6KYT - chains J and Q of the 6 polymer chains in the assembly; structure by X-ray diffraction, 2.00 A resolution.

# Chain J
Name: Endoribonuclease MazF9
From: Mycobacterium tuberculosis H37Rv
Notes: EC 3.1.-.-
UniProtKB: P71650 (MAZF9_MYCTU); residues 1-118 here = UniProt positions 1-118
Chain sequence (122 residues; each row starts with the number of its first residue; numbers below 1 keep their minus sign (Met-3 is residue -3)):
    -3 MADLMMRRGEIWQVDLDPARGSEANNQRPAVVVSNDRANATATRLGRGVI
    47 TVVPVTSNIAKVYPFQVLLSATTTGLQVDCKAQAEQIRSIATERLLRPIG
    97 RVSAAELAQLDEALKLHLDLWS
Not modelled in the structure: -3 to -2, 15-21, 42-43
Differences from the reference sequence: initiating methionine (-3); expression tag (-2 to 0)

# Chain Q
Name: Antitoxin MazE9
From: Mycobacterium tuberculosis H37Rv
UniProtKB: P0CL61 (MAZE9_MYCTU); residues 1-76 here = UniProt positions 1-76
Chain sequence (82 residues; each row starts with the number of its first residue; numbers below 1 keep their minus sign (Gly-5 is residue -5)):
    -5 GPSQDPVKLSVSLSDDDVAILDAYVKRAGLPSRSAGLQHAIRVLRYPTLE
    45 DDYANAWQEWSAAGDTDAWEQTVGDGVGDAPR
Not modelled in the structure: -5 to -1, 72-76
Differences from the reference sequence: expression tag (-5 to 0); conflict Val1 (Met in P0CL61)

# Interface between chain J and chain Q
Contacting residue pairs - 49 pairs, chain J then chain Q:
  Val10(J) with Trp63(Q), hydrophobic
  Leu12(J) with Ala62(Q), hydrophobic; Trp63(Q); Gln65(Q); Thr66(Q)
  Pro14(J) with Gln65(Q)
  Asn22(J) with Ala62(Q)
  Arg24(J) with Asp59(Q), hydrogen bond (side chain-backbone); Trp63(Q)
  Ala26(J) with Trp63(Q), hydrophobic
  Val45(J) with Gly70(Q)
  Pro50(J) with Trp54(Q), hydrophobic; Trp63(Q)
  Asn54(J) with Glu53(Q)
  Tyr59(J) with Asp46(Q); Asn49(Q); Ala50(Q), hydrophobic; Glu53(Q), hydrogen bond
  Pro60(J) with Tyr40(Q), hydrophobic; Asp46(Q)
  Phe61(J) with Leu43(Q), hydrophobic; Asp46(Q); Tyr47(Q); Ala50(Q), hydrophobic
  Gln62(J) with Ala50(Q)
  Lys77(J) with Glu53(Q), salt bridge
  Gln79(J) with Trp54(Q)
  Glu81(J) with Tyr47(Q); Ala50(Q)
  Gln82(J) with Trp54(Q), hydrogen bond
  Arg84(J) with Trp54(Q); Trp63(Q); Thr66(Q)
  Ser85(J) with Asp69(Q)
  Ile86(J) with Thr66(Q); Asp69(Q)
  Ala87(J) with Asp69(Q), hydrogen bond (backbone-side chain)
  Arg90(J) with Gln65(Q), hydrogen bond (side chain-backbone); Thr66(Q); Asp69(Q), salt bridge
  Lys111(J) with Arg36(Q), hydrogen bond (backbone-side chain)
  Leu112(J) with Arg36(Q); Tyr40(Q), hydrophobic
  His113(J) with Tyr47(Q), hydrogen bond
  Asp115(J) with His33(Q)
  Leu116(J) with Arg36(Q), hydrogen bond (backbone-side chain)
  Trp117(J) with Gln32(Q); His33(Q); Arg36(Q)
Also at the interface, not in a pair above, chain J (33 interface residues in all): Asp13, Pro25, Val48, Thr52, Glu108
Also at the interface, not in a pair above, chain Q (21 interface residues in all): Arg39, Trp51, Thr60

# Overview
The interface between chain J and chain Q involves 33 residues on one side and 21 on the other; the contacts
include 8 hydrogen bonds and 2 salt bridges. Polar pairs include Lys77(J)-Glu53(Q), Arg90(J)-Asp69(Q) and
Arg24(J)-Asp59(Q).
Chain J is Endoribonuclease MazF9 and chain Q is Antitoxin MazE9, both from Mycobacterium tuberculosis H37Rv;
the structure, The structure of the M. tb toxin MazEF-mt1 complex, was determined by X-ray diffraction (same
publication as 6KYS, 6L29 and 6L2A).
